Entry 6BT0 (X-ray diffraction, 2.60 A resolution); this record covers chain A.

# Chain A
Name: GTP-binding protein Rheb
From: Homo sapiens
UniProt: Q15382 (RHEB_HUMAN); residue numbers follow UniProt; this construct covers 1-169
Chain sequence (178 residues; each row starts with the number of its first residue; numbering starts at 0):
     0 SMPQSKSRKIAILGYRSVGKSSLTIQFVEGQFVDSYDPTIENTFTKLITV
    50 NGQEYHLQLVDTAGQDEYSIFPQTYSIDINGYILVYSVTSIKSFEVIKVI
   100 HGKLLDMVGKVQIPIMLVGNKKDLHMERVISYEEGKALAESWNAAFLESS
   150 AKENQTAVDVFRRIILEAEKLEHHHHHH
Unresolved in the structure: 0-2, 172-177
Sequence notes: expression tag (0, 170-177)
Bound ions: Mg2+: Ser20 (together with GDP)
Small-molecule neighbours: GDP (guanosine-5'-diphosphate): Arg15, Ser16, Val17, Gly18, Lys19, Ser20, Ser21, Phe31, Val32, Asp33, Tyr35, Pro37, Asp60, Asn119, Lys120, Asp122, Leu123, Ser149, Ala150, Lys151
Swiss-Prot annotation at these positions:
  - motif: Tyr35 to Phe43 (Effector region)
  - binding site (GDP): Ser16, Val17, Gly18, Lys19, Ser20, Ser21, Val32, Asp33, Asn119, Asp122, Ala150
  - binding site (GTP): Ser16, Gly18, Lys19, Ser20, Ser21, Val32, Tyr35, Thr38, Asn119, Asp122, Ala150
  - binding site (Mg(2+)): Ser20, Thr38
  - site: Tyr35 (Important for autoinhibition of GTPase activity)
  - modified residue: Ser130 (Phosphoserine)
  - cross-link: Lys8 (Glycyl lysine isopeptide (Lys-Gly) (interchain with G-Cter in ubiquitin))
  - natural variant: Glu139 (E139K: In a colorectal cancer sample)
  - mutagenesis: Lys8 (K8R: Decreased ubiquitination by RNF152. Does not affect polyubiquitination in response to amino acids), Arg15 (R15G: Partially resistant to inactivation by TSC1-TSC2), Ser20 (S20N: Deficient in guanine nucleotide binding. Unable to rescue RPS6KB1 from inactivation by amino-acid withdrawal. Reduces affinity for MCRS1), Tyr35 (Y35A: Increased GTPase ativity; insensitive to TSC2 regulation, leading to impaired regulation of mTORC1 signaling; Y35N: Dominant mutant, which can activate mTORC1 in both GDP- and GTP-bound forms), Thr38 (T38M: Slightly impairs signaling through mTORC1, but still binds guanine nucleotides normally), Ile39 (I39K: Impairs RPS6KB1 activation, but still binds guanine nucleotides normally. Slightly reduces interaction with MCRS1), Glu40 (E40G: No effect), Asn41 (N41A: Impairs interaction with MTOR. Impairs signaling through mTORC1, but still binds guanine nucleotides normally), Phe43 (F43C: No effect), Leu46 (L46A: Causes slight reduction in RPS6KB1 activation), Thr48 (T48A: Causes slightly reduced phosphorylation of EIF4EBP1), Val49 (V49A: Causes slightly reduced phosphorylation of EIF4EBP1), 9 further mutagenesis entries in UniProt
Reported in the primary citation:
  - binding site for NR1: Leu12, Glu40, Phe70, Tyr74

# Overview
Ligands of chain A: GDP. From UniProt: 11 GDP-binding residues, 11 GTP-binding residues, Mg2+-binding residues
Ser20 and Thr38 and 21 mutagenesis sites. The paper reports a binding site for NR1 at Leu12, Glu40 and Phe70
among others.
Chain A is GTP-binding protein Rheb (Homo sapiens); the structure, Crystal structure of rheb in complex with
compound NR1, was determined by X-ray diffraction, deposited together with 5YXH and 6BSX.
